3MQ2 - chain A; structure by X-ray diffraction, 1.69 A resolution.

[Chain A]
Name: 16S rRNA methyltransferase
Organism: Streptomyces sp. DSM 40477
Amino-acid sequence (218 residues; numbered -2 to 215; the number before each row is that of its first residue; numbers below 1 keep their minus sign (Met-2 is residue -2)):
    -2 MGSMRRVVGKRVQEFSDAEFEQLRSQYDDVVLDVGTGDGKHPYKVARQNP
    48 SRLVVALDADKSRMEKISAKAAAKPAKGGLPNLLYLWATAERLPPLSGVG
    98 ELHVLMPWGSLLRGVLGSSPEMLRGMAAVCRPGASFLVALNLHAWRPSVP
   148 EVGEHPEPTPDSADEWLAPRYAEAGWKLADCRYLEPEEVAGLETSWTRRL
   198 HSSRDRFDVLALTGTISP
Not modelled in the structure: -2 to 0
Differences from the reference sequence: expression tag (-2 to 0)
Small-molecule neighbours: S-adenosylhomocysteine (SAH): Gly32, Thr33, Gly34, Asp55, Ala56, Arg60, Ala85, Thr86, Ala87, Glu88, Leu102, Met103, Pro104, Trp105, Ser107, Leu108, Met119, Thr191, Ser192, Trp193
From the paper describing this entry:
  - binding site for S-adenosylhomocysteine: Asp30, Gly32 to Gly36, Asp55, Arg60, Glu88, Ser107, Thr191
  - contacts within the chain: Asn138-Asp205
  - mutagenesis - R8A, K174A: unchanged growth
  - mutagenesis - K37A, K58A, K63A, K67A, K71A, K74A, N138A (>12-fold), R179A, R195A, R203A: decreased growth
  - mutagenesis - D30A, D55A, T191A, R196A, R201A: abolished growth in response to kanamycin
  - mutagenesis - R60A, E88A, S107A: decreased growth in response to kanamycin
  - mutagenesis - W105A, W105F, W193A, W193F: abolished growth
  - catalytic residues: Trp105, Trp193 (proposed by the authors, not directly observed)

[In short]
Bound to chain A: S-adenosylhomocysteine. The paper reports catalytic residues Trp105 and Trp193; K37A, K58A
and K63A, among others, reduce growth; 24 substitutions were tested in all.
Chain A is 16S rRNA methyltransferase (Streptomyces sp. DSM 40477); the structure, Crystal Structure of 16S
rRNA Methyltranferase KamB, was determined by X-ray diffraction, deposited together with 3MTE.
